Entry 7SC3 (X-ray diffraction, 2.23 A resolution); this record covers chain A.

== Chain A ==
Name: Troponin C, slow skeletal and cardiac muscles, Troponin I, cardiac muscle chimera
From: Homo sapiens
UniProtKB: chimeric construct of P63316, P19429: residues 1-137 from P63316 (TNNC1_HUMAN) positions 1-92 (offset varies); residues 138-163 from P19429 positions 139-164 (UniProt number = residue number + 1)
Chain sequence (125 residues; numbered 1 to 170; 45 numbers in that range are skipped by the numbering (no residue carries them; nothing is unmodelled there); the number before each row is that of its first residue):
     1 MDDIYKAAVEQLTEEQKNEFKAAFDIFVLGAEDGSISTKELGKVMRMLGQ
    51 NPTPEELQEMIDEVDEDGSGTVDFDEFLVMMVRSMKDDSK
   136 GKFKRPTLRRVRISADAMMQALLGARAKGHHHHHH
Disordered / not traced: 1-4, 160-170
Construct notes: engineered mutation Ser35 (Cys in P63316), Ser84 (Cys in P63316); expression tag (164-170)
Bound ions: Ca2+: Asp65, Asp67, Ser69, Thr71, Glu76
What the authors report for this chain:
  - interface residues: Leu48, Arg147

== Overview ==
Asp65, Asp67, Ser69, Thr71 and Glu76 coordinate Ca2+. The paper reports interface residues Leu48 and Arg147.
Chain A is Troponin C, slow skeletal and cardiac muscles, Troponin I, cardiac muscle chimera (Homo sapiens);
the structure, Crystal structure of the N-domain of cardiac muscle troponin C tethered to the switch region of
..., was determined by X-ray diffraction together with 7SC2 from the same study.
